PDB entry 7SCN | electron microscopy, 3.02 A resolution | chains A and H of the 12 polymer chains in the assembly

# Chain A
Molecule: Hemagglutinin HA1 chain
From: Influenza A virus (strain A/New Zealand:South Canterbury/35/2000 H1N1)
UniProtKB: Q289M7 (HEMA_I00A1); residues 5-326 here correspond to UniProt positions 18-339 (UniProt number = residue number + 13)
Chain sequence (322 residues; each row starts with the number of its first residue):
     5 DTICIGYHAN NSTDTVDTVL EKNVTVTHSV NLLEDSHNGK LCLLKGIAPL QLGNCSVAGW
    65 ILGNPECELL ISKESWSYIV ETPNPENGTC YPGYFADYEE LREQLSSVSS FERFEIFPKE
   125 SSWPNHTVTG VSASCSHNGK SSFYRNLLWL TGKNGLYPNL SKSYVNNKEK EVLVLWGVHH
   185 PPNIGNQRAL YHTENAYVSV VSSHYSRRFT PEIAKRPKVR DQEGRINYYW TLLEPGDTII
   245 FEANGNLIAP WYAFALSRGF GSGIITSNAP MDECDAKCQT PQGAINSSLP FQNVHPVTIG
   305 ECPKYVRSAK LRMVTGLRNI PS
Not modelled in the structure: 5
Differences from the reference sequence: conflict Val169 (Ala182 in Q289M7), Asn190 (Asp203 in Q289M7), Asp225 (Asn238 in Q289M7), Trp255 (Arg268 in Q289M7)
Cystine bridges: Cys46-Cys278, Cys59-Cys71, Cys94-Cys139, Cys282-Cys306
Covalent attachments: N-acetylglucosamine (NAG) linked to Asn27, Asn58, Asn91, Asn129, Asn290
UniProt features mapped onto this chain:
  - glycosylation (N-linked (GlcNAc...) asparagine): Asn14, Asn15, Asn27, Asn58, Asn91, Asn129, Asn163, Asn290

# Chain H
Molecule: 310-63E6 Fab, Heavy Chain
From: Homo sapiens
Notes: antibody fragment or engineered binder
Chain sequence (120 residues; row label = number of the first residue in the row):
   508 QVQLVQSGAE VKKPGSSVKV SCTASGGTFS TYQFSWVRQA PGQGLEWMGR IVPIQGMDYA
   568 QKFRGRVTIT ADKWTSTVYM EVTSLRSEDT AVYYCATSRS MYFYYQLDVW GRGTTVTVSS
Not modelled in the structure: 626-627
Cystine bridges: Cys529-Cys602

# Chain A / chain H interface
Contacting residue pairs - 12 pairs, chain A then chain H:
  His12(A) - Tyr611(H)
  His32(A) - Phe610(H)
  His32(A) - Tyr611(H)
  Val34(A) - Ile561(H)  hydrophobic
  Val34(A) - Tyr609(H)
  Lys281(A) - Asp579(H)  salt bridge
  Ser291(A) - Trp581(H)  hydrogen bond (backbone-side chain)
  Ser292(A) - Lys580(H)
  Leu293(A) - Ile561(H)  hydrophobic
  Glu305(A) - Trp581(H)
  Cys306(A) - Trp581(H)
  Thr319(A) - Phe610(H)
Interface residues without a listed pair, chain A (11 interface residues in all): Leu36
Interface residues without a listed pair, chain H (8 interface residues in all): Pro560

# Overview
11 residues of chain A face 8 of chain H across their interface; the contacts include 1 hydrogen bond and 1
salt bridge. Polar contacts include Lys281(A)-Asp579(H) and Ser291(A)-Trp581(H). N-acetylglucosamine is
covalently linked to Asn27(A), Asn58(A), Asn91(A), Asn129(A) and Asn290(A).
Chain A is Hemagglutinin HA1 chain (Influenza A virus (strain A/New Zealand:South Canterbury/35/2000 H1N1))
and chain H is 310-63E6 Fab, Heavy Chain (Homo sapiens); the structure, Structure of H1 NC99 influenza
hemagglutinin bound to Fab 310-63E6, was determined by electron microscopy.
